PDB entry 6RZR | X-ray diffraction, 1.90 A resolution | chain A

Chain A:
Name: Beta-lactamase
Organism: Pseudomonas aeruginosa
Notes: EC 3.5.2.6
UniProt: Q7WYA8 (Q7WYA8_PSEAI); residues 3-228 here correspond to UniProt positions 21-246 (UniProt number = residue number + 18)
Sequence (227 residues; row label = number of the first residue in the row):
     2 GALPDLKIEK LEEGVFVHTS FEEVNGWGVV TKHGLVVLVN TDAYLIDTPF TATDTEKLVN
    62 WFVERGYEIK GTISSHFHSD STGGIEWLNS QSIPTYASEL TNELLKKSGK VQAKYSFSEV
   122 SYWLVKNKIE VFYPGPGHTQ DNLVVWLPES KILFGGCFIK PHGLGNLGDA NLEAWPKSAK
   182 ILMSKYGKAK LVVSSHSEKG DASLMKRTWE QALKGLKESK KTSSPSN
Not modelled in the structure: 2-3, 223-228
Differences from the reference sequence: expression tag (2)
Metal / ion sites: Zn2+ site 1: H77, H79, H139 (together with Imipenem, hydrolyzed form); Zn2+ site 2: D81, C158, H197 (together with Imipenem, hydrolyzed form)
Small-molecule neighbours: Imipenem, hydrolyzed form (8YF; (2R)-2-[(2S,3R)-1,3-bis(oxidanyl)-1-oxidanylidene-butan-2-yl]-4-(2-methanimidamidoethylsulfanyl)-2,3-dihydro-1H-pyrrole -5-carboxylic acid): V25, W28, V31, F51, H77, H79, S80, D81, H139, C158, K161, G164, L165, G166, N167, H197
Swiss-Prot annotation at these positions:
  - binding site (Zn(2+)): H77, H79, D81, H139, C158, H197
  - binding site (a beta-lactam): D81, K161, N167
Reported in the primary citation:
  - binding site for Imipenem, hydrolyzed form: W28, V30, T32, D81, K161, N167

Summary:
Chain A binds Imipenem, hydrolyzed form. The Zn2+ site 1 is built by H77, H79 and H139. D81, C158 and H197
form the Zn2+ site 2. From UniProt: 6 Zn2+-binding residues and 3 beta-lactam-binding residues. The paper
reports a binding site for Imipenem, hydrolyzed form at W28, V30 and T32 among others.
Chain A is Beta-lactamase (Pseudomonas aeruginosa); the structure, Structure of IMP-13 metallo-beta-lactamase
complexed with hydrolysed imipenem, was determined by X-ray diffraction (same publication as 6R78, 6R79, 6RZS,
6S0H and 6R73).
